Entry 8JXL (electron microscopy, 2.98 A resolution); this record covers chains F and J of the 12 polymer chains in the assembly.

== Chain F (and J) ==
Name: Methylcrotonoyl-CoA carboxylase subunit alpha, mitochondrial
From: Homo sapiens
Notes: EC 6.4.1.4; chain J of this document is another copy of the same molecule, construct and numbering; everything in this record applies to it too
UniProtKB: Q96RQ3 (MCCA_HUMAN); residues 1-725 here = UniProt positions 1-725
Amino-acid sequence (725 residues; each row starts with the number of its first residue):
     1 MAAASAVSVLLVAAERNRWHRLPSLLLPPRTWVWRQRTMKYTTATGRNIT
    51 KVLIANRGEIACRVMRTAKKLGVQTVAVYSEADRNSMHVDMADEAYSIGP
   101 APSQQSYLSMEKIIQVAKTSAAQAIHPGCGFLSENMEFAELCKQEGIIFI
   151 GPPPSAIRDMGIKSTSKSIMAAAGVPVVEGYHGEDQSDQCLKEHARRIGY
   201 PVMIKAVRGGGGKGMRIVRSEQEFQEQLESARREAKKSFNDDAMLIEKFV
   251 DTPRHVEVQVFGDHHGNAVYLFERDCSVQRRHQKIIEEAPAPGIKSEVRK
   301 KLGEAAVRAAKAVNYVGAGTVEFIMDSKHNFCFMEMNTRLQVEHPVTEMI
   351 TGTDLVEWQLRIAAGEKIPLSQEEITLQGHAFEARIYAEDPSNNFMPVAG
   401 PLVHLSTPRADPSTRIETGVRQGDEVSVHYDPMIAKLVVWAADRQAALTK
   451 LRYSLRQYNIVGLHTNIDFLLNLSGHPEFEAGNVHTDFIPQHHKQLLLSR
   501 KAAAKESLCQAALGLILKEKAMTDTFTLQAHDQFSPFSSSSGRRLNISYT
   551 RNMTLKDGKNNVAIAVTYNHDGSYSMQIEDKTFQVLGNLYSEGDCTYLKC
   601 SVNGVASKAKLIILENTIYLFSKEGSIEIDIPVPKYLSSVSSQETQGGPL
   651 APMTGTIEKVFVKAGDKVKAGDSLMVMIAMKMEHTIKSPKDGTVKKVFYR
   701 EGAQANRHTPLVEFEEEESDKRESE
Unresolved in the structure: 1-46, 183-245, 718-725

== Interface between chain F and chain J ==
Residue-residue contacts (12):
  T449(F) - G72(J)
  R456(F) - Q74(J)
  K599(F) - D90(J)  salt bridge
  G604(F) - Y79(J)  hydrogen bond (backbone-side chain)
  G604(F) - A95(J)
  V605(F) - A95(J)
  V605(F) - Y96(J)  hydrophobic
  A606(F) - E94(J)
  A606(F) - A95(J)  hydrogen bond (backbone-backbone)
  K608(F) - D90(J)  hydrogen bond (side chain-backbone)
  K623(F) - D93(J)  salt bridge
  E624(F) - E94(J)
Other interface residues (no listed pair), chain F (12 interface residues in all): A442, D443, Q445
Other interface residues (no listed pair), chain J (13 interface residues in all): N48, K69, S97, R361, E366

== In short ==
12 residues of chain F and 13 residues of chain J are in contact; the contacts include 3 hydrogen bonds and 2
salt bridges. Polar pairs include K599(F)-D90(J), K623(F)-D93(J) and G604(F)-Y79(J).
Both chains are Methylcrotonoyl-CoA carboxylase subunit alpha, mitochondrial (Homo sapiens). Entry 8JXL (Human
3-methylcrotonyl-CoA carboxylase in MCCU state with MCoA) was determined by electron microscopy (same
publication as 7YBU, 8J4Z, 8J78, 8J7D, 8JAK, 8JAW and 3 further entries).
